Entry 3LW5 (X-ray diffraction, 3.30 A resolution); this record covers chains A and B of the 18 polymer chains in the assembly.

[Chain A]
Protein: Photosystem I P700 chlorophyll a apoprotein A1
From: Pisum sativum
UniProt: P05310 (PSAA_PEA); numbering as in UniProt (aligned over 21-758)
Amino-acid sequence (738 residues; row label = number of the first residue in the row):
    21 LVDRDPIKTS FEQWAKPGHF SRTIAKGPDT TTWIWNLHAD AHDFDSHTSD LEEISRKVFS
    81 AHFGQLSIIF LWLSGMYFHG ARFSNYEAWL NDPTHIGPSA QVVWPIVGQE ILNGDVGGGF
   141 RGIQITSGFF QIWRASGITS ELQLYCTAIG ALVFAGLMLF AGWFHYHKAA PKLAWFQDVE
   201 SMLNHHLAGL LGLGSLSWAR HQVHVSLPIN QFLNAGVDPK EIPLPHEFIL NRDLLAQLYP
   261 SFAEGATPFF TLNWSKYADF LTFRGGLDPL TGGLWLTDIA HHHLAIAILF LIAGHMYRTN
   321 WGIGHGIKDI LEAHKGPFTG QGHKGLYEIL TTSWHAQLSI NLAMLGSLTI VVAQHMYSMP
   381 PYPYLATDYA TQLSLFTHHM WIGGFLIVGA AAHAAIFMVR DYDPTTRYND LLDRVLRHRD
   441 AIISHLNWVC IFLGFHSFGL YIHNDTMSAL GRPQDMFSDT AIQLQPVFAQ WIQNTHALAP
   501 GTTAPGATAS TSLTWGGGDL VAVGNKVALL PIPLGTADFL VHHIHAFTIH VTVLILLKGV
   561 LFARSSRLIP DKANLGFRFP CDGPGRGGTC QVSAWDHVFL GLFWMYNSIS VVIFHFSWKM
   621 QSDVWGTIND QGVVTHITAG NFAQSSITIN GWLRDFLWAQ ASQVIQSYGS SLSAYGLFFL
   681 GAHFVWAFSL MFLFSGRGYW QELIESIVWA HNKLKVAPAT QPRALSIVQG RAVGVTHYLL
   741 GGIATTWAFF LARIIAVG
Not modelled in the structure: 319-326
Swiss-Prot annotation at these positions:
  - binding site ([4Fe-4S] cluster): Cys581, Cys590
  - binding site (chlorophyll a'): His683
  - binding site (chlorophyll a): Met691, Tyr699
  - binding site (phylloquinone): Trp700

[Chain B]
Protein: Photosystem I P700 chlorophyll a apoprotein A2
From: Pisum sativum
UniProt: P05311 (PSAB_PEA); residue numbers follow UniProt; this construct covers 2-734
Amino-acid sequence (733 residues; each row starts with the number of its first residue):
     2 ALRIPRFSQG IAQDPTTRRI WFGIATAHDF ESHDDITEGR LYQNIFASHF GQLAIIFLWT
    62 SGNLFHVAWQ GNFEAWVQDP FHVRPIAHAI WDPHFGQPAV EAFTRGGALG PVNNAYSGVY
   122 QWWYTIGLRT NEDLYTGAIF LLFLSFISLL AGWLHLQPKW KPSVSWFKNA ESRLNHHLSG
   182 LFGVSSLAWA GHLVHVAIPG SRGEYVRWNN FLDVLPYPQG LGPLLTGQWN LYAQNPSSSN
   242 HLFGTTQGAG TAILTILGGF HPQTQSLWLT DVAHHHLAIA FLFLIGGLMY RTNFGIGHSI
   302 KYILEAHIPP GGRLGRGHKG LYDTINNSIH FQLGLALASL GVITSLVAQH MYSLPAYAFI
   362 AQDFTTQAAL YTHHQYIAGF IMTGAFAHGP IFFIRDYNPE QNADNVLARM LEHKEAIISH
   422 LSWASLFLGF HTLGLYVHND VMLAFGTPEK QILIEPIFAQ WIQSAHGKTT YGFDIPLSST
   482 NGPALNAGRN IWLPGWLNAI NENSNSLFLT IGPGDFLVHH AIALGLHTTT LILVKGALDA
   542 RGSKLMPDKK DFGYSFPCDG PGRGGTCDIS AWDDFYLAVF WMLNTIGWVT FYWHWKHITL
   602 WRGNVSQFNE SSTYLMGWLR DYLWLNSSQL INGITPLVCN SLSVWAWMFL FGHLVWATGF
   662 MFLISWRGYW QELIETLAWA HERTPLANLI RWRDKPVALS IVQARLVGLV HFSVGYIFTY
   722 AAFLIASTSG KFG
Swiss-Prot annotation at these positions:
  - binding site ([4Fe-4S] cluster): Cys559, Cys568
  - binding site (chlorophyll a): His654, Met662, Tyr670
  - binding site (phylloquinone): Trp671

[Interface between chain A and chain B]
Pairs across the interface - 134 pairs, chain A then chain B:
  Gly128(A) with Phe446(B)
  Gln129(A) with Phe446(B)
  Ile131(A) with Ala445(B); Phe446(B); Gly447(B); Thr448(B)
  Leu132(A) with Phe446(B), hydrophobic
  Asp440(A) with Thr677(B); Trp680(B)
  Ala441(A) with Trp680(B), hydrophobic
  Ile443(A) with Leu674(B), hydrophobic
  Ser444(A) with Leu678(B); Trp680(B)
  Asn447(A) with Leu674(B); Leu678(B)
  Phe458(A) with Leu655(B), hydrophobic
  Asp465(A) with Ile635(B); Trp648(B); Leu651(B)
  Thr466(A) with Trp648(B)
  Ser468(A) with Ile635(B); Cys640(B)
  Ala469(A) with Ile635(B), hydrophobic; Ser644(B)
  Leu470(A) with His95(B); Phe96(B), hydrophobic; Gly97(B), hydrogen bond (backbone-backbone)
  Gly471(A) with Gly97(B); Pro99(B)
  Arg472(A) with Gly97(B)
  Leu554(A) with Leu674(B), hydrophobic
  Ile555(A) with Tyr670(B)
  Lys558(A) with Tyr670(B); Leu674(B)
  Phe562(A) with Thr677(B)
  Ser566(A) with Glu673(B), hydrogen bond; Glu676(B)
  Arg567(A) with Glu676(B)
  Leu568(A) with Glu673(B); Glu676(B), hydrogen bond (backbone-side chain)
  Cys581(A) with Pro562(B)
  Asp582(A) with Pro562(B)
  Gly583(A) with Pro562(B)
  Pro584(A) with Cys559(B), hydrophobic; Asp560(B); Gly561(B)
  Arg586(A) with Arg668(B), hydrogen bond (backbone-side chain)
  Gly587(A) with Arg668(B)
  Gly588(A) with Arg668(B); Ile702(B)
  Thr589(A) with Arg668(B); Gly669(B)
  Cys590(A) with Trp667(B); Gly669(B); Ile702(B), hydrophobic
  Gln591(A) with Ile665(B); Ser666(B); Trp667(B), hydrogen bond (backbone-backbone); Gly669(B); Tyr670(B)
  Val592(A) with Gly669(B); Tyr670(B)
  Phe599(A) with Ile665(B), hydrophobic
  Leu600(A) with Ile665(B)
  Phe603(A) with Ile665(B), hydrophobic
  Ser645(A) with Pro637(B)
  Thr648(A) with Ile635(B)
  Asn650(A) with Ile632(B); Ile635(B); Leu651(B)
  Leu653(A) with Ile632(B), hydrophobic
  Arg654(A) with Ile632(B); Thr636(B), hydrogen bond; Pro637(B)
  Trp658(A) with Trp625(B), hydrogen bond (side chain-backbone)
  Ile665(A) with Met617(B), hydrophobic; Arg621(B), hydrogen bond (backbone-side chain); Trp625(B)
  Gln666(A) with Arg621(B)
  Tyr668(A) with Asp441(B), hydrogen bond; Leu444(B); Ala445(B), hydrophobic; Met617(B), hydrophobic
  Gly669(A) with Ala445(B), hydrogen bond (backbone-backbone); Gly447(B)
  Ser673(A) with Ala445(B), hydrogen bond (side chain-backbone)
  Leu677(A) with Asp441(B); Val442(B), hydrophobic
  Leu680(A) with Met617(B), hydrophobic
  Phe684(A) with Leu434(B), hydrophobic
  Trp686(A) with Trp657(B), hydrophobic
  Leu690(A) with Phe661(B), hydrophobic
  Leu693(A) with Leu664(B); Ile665(B), hydrophobic
  Phe694(A) with Tyr577(B), hydrogen bond (backbone-side chain); Leu578(B); Phe581(B), hydrophobic; Phe661(B), hydrophobic; Leu664(B); Ile665(B), hydrophobic
  Ser695(A) with Asp569(B); Leu578(B)
  Gly696(A) with Cys568(B); Asp569(B)
  Arg697(A) with Gly565(B); Gly566(B), hydrogen bond (side chain-backbone); Cys568(B)
  Gly698(A) with Leu546(B); Gly566(B); Cys568(B); Ile570(B)
  Tyr699(A) with Leu532(B); Ile533(B); Lys536(B), hydrogen bond (backbone-side chain); Asp569(B); Ile570(B); Asp575(B); Leu578(B), hydrophobic
  Gln701(A) with Leu546(B)
  Glu702(A) with Lys536(B), salt bridge; Lys550(B), salt bridge; Asp575(B)
  Leu703(A) with Ile419(B), hydrophobic; Lys536(B)
  Glu705(A) with Lys545(B)
  Ser706(A) with Glu416(B); Ile419(B); Ser420(B)
  Trp709(A) with Glu416(B); Ala417(B), hydrophobic
  Arg723(A) with Gly565(B)
  Ile727(A) with Gly566(B); Thr567(B)
  Tyr738(A) with Phe661(B)
Other interface residues (no listed pair), chain A (83 interface residues in all): Val127, Ile462, Ile569, Pro580, His597, Ile649, Ser662, Val664, Ser670, Gly676, Phe679, Ile707, Ala710
Other interface residues (no listed pair), chain B (75 interface residues in all): Asp93, Gln98, Ser423, Met443, Lys451, Asp540, Leu616, Leu620, Ser629, Ala647, Gln672

[Summary]
83 residues of chain A face 75 of chain B across their interface, with 14 hydrogen bonds and 2 salt bridges.
Polar contacts include Glu702(A)-Lys536(B), Glu702(A)-Lys550(B) and Ser566(A)-Glu673(B).
Here chain A is Photosystem I P700 chlorophyll a apoprotein A1 and chain B is Photosystem I P700 chlorophyll a
apoprotein A2, both from Pisum sativum. Entry 3LW5 (Improved model of plant photosystem I) was determined by
X-ray diffraction together with 2WSC, 2WSE and 2WSF from the same study.
